PDB entry 8DZW | electron microscopy, 2.46 A resolution | chains M and I of the 9 polymer chains in the assembly

[Chain M]
Protein: RSV-199 Light chain protein
From: Homo sapiens
Sequence (216 residues; each row starts with the number of its first residue; note: 1 number in that range is skipped by the numbering (no residue carries it; nothing is unmodelled there); a row labelled like 30A-30C holds insertion residues (30A, then the next letters in order)):
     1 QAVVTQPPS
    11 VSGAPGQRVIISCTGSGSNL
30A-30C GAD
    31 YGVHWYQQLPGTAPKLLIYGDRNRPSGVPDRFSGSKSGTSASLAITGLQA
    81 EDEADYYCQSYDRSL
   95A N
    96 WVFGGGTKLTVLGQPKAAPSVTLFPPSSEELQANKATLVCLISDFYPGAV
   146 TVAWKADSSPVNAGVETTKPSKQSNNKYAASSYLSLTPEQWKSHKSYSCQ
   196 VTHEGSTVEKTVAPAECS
Disulfide bonds: Cys23-Cys88, Cys135-Cys194

[Chain I]
Protein: RSV-199 Heavy chain protein
From: Homo sapiens
Sequence (225 residues; numbered 1 to 216 plus 9 insertion-coded residues; the number before each row is that of its first residue; a row labelled like 82A-82C holds insertion residues (82A, then the next letters in order)):
     1 QVQLVESGGGVVKPGGSLRVSCVVSGFTFSSYRMHWVRQAPGKGLEWVSS
    51 ITASSS
   56A Y
    57 INYAESVKGRFTISRDNAKNSLYLQM
82A-82C NSL
    83 RAEDTAVYYCARDENTGI
100A-100E SHYWF
   101 DPWGQGTLVTVSSASTKGPSVFPLAPSSKSTSGGTAALGCLVKDYFPEPV
   151 TVSWNSGALTSGVHTFPAVLQSSGLYSLSSVVTVPSSSLGTQTYICNVNH
   201 KPSNTKVDKKVEPKSC
Disulfide bonds: Cys22-Cys92, Cys140-Cys196

[Interface between chain M and chain I]
Cross-chain cystine bridges: Cys212(M)-Cys216(I)
Pairs across the interface (61; chain M residue first):
  Asp30C(M) with Ser100A(I)
  Tyr31(M) with Ser100A(I)
  Gly32(M) with Ser100A(I); His100B(I)
  His34(M) with His100B(I); Tyr100C(I); Trp100D(I)
  Tyr36(M) with Trp100D(I); Phe100E(I), hydrogen bond (side chain-backbone); Trp103(I)
  Gln38(M) with Gln39(I), hydrogen bond; Tyr91(I)
  Ala43(M) with Tyr91(I), hydrophobic; Gly104(I)
  Pro44(M) with Trp103(I)
  Leu46(M) with Trp100D(I); Asp101(I)
  Tyr49(M) with Trp100D(I), hydrophobic
  Gly50(M) with His100B(I)
  Asp51(M) with His100B(I)
  Tyr87(M) with Gln39(I), hydrogen bond; Lys43(I)
  Gln89(M) with Tyr100C(I), hydrogen bond (side chain-backbone); Trp100D(I)
  Asn95A(M) with Asn58(I)
  Trp96(M) with His35(I); Trp47(I); Ser50(I); Tyr100C(I); Phe100E(I)
  Phe98(M) with Leu45(I); Phe100E(I), hydrophobic; Trp103(I), hydrophobic
  Phe119(M) with Ala137(I); Val181(I), hydrophobic
  Ser122(M) with Pro123(I), hydrogen bond (side chain-backbone)
  Glu124(M) with Phe122(I); Pro123(I); Lys209(I)
  Glu125(M) with Phe122(I)
  Val134(M) with Leu141(I), hydrophobic; Ser179(I)
  Leu136(M) with Phe166(I), hydrophobic; Ser179(I); Val181(I), hydrophobic
  Ile137(M) with Phe166(I)
  Glu161(M) with Val169(I); Leu170(I); Gln171(I); Ser172(I), hydrogen bond (side chain-backbone)
  Thr163(M) with Ala168(I); Val169(I)
  Ser166(M) with Pro167(I)
  Gln168(M) with His164(I), hydrogen bond
  Ala175(M) with Phe166(I)
  Ser176(M) with Phe166(I)
  Tyr178(M) with Val169(I), hydrophobic; Ser177(I); Leu178(I); Ser179(I), hydrogen bond
  Cys212(M) with Cys216(I), disulfide
Other interface residues (no listed pair), chain M (41 interface residues in all): Leu95, Thr117, Leu118, Lys130, Thr132, Ser138, Ala174, Ala210, Glu211
Other interface residues (no listed pair), chain I (43 interface residues in all): Arg33, Val37, Gly44, Glu46, Asp95, Leu124, Lys129, Ser130, Lys143

[Summary]
Chain M and chain I form an interface of 41 and 43 residues respectively, with 1 disulfide bond and 8 hydrogen
bonds. Polar pairs include Tyr36(M)-Phe100E(I), Gln38(M)-Gln39(I) and Tyr87(M)-Gln39(I).
Here chain M is RSV-199 Light chain protein and chain I is RSV-199 Heavy chain protein, both from Homo
sapiens. Entry 8DZW (RSV F trimer bound to RSV-199 Fab) was determined by electron microscopy together with
8E2U and 8EBP from the same study.
